PDB entry 8AWL | X-ray diffraction, 1.62 A resolution | chains H and L

Chain H:
Protein: Heavy chain Fab268
Organism: Homo sapiens
Sequence (219 residues; each row starts with the number of its first residue; note: 8 numbers in that range are skipped by the numbering (no residue carries them; nothing is unmodelled there)):
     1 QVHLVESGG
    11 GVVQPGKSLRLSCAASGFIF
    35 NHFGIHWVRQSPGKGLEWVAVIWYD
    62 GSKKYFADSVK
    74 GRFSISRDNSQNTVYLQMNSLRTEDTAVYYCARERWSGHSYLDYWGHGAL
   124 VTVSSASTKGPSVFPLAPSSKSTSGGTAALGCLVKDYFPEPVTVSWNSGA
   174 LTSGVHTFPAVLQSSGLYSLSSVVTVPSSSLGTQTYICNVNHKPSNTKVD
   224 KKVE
Not modelled in the structure: 144-146
Cystine bridges: C23-C104, C155-C211

Chain L:
Protein: Light chain Fab268
Organism: Homo sapiens
Sequence (214 residues; numbered 1 to 231; 17 numbers in that range are skipped by the numbering (no residue carries them; nothing is unmodelled there); the number before each row is that of its first residue):
     1 SNVLTQPPS
    11 VSVAPGQTARISCGGNNLE
    36 SKYVHWYQQKPGQAPVLVVYED
    65 SGRPSGIP
    74 ERFSGSN
    83 SGGTATLTISRVEAGDEADYYCQEWDTSSDYPVFGGGTKVTVLGQPKAAP
   133 SVTLFPPSSEELQANKATLVCLISDFYPGAVTVAWKADSSPVKAGVETTT
   183 PSKQSNNKYAASSYLSLTPEQWKSHRSYSCQVTHEGSTVEKTVAPTECS
Not modelled in the structure: 126, 228-231
Cystine bridges: C23-C104, C153-C212

Interface between chain H and chain L:
Pairs across the interface (71):
  H40(H) with W107(L)
  Q44(H) with Q44(L), hydrogen bond; Y103(L)
  G49(H) with Y103(L)
  L50(H) with Q44(L); P50(L), hydrophobic; Y103(L)
  W52(H) with Y113(L), hydrophobic; P114(L)
  Y66(H) with D112(L), hydrogen bond
  Y103(H) with Q44(L), hydrogen bond; Q48(L); A49(L), hydrophobic; P50(L)
  E107(H) with W107(L)
  W109(H) with E56(L)
  G111(H) with W107(L)
  H112(H) with W107(L); D108(L); T109(L), hydrogen bond (side chain-backbone); S111(L), hydrogen bond (side chain-backbone)
  S113(H) with H40(L); Q105(L), hydrogen bond (backbone-side chain); W107(L)
  Y114(H) with H40(L); Y42(L); L52(L), hydrophobic; Y55(L); E56(L); Q105(L)
  L115(H) with Y42(L), hydrogen bond (backbone-side chain); L52(L)
  W118(H) with Y42(L); P50(L)
  G119(H) with A49(L)
  V136(H) with E142(L)
  F137(H) with S140(L); E142(L); E143(L)
  P138(H) with S140(L); E142(L)
  L139(H) with F137(L), hydrophobic
  A140(H) with F137(L)
  A152(H) with F137(L)
  L156(H) with T150(L); Y196(L), hydrophobic
  K158(H) with E143(L); T150(L), hydrogen bond; S198(L)
  H179(H) with Q186(L); A192(L)
  F181(H) with L154(L), hydrophobic; I155(L); A192(L), hydrophobic; A193(L)
  P182(H) with T181(L); S184(L); S194(L)
  A183(H) with T181(L)
  V184(H) with E179(L); T181(L); Y196(L), hydrophobic
  L185(H) with E179(L)
  Q186(H) with E179(L)
  S187(H) with E179(L), hydrogen bond (backbone-side chain)
  L193(H) with Y196(L)
  S194(H) with V152(L); L154(L); Y196(L), hydrogen bond
  V196(H) with L154(L), hydrophobic
  K224(H) with E142(L), salt bridge
Also at the interface, not in a pair above, chain H (46 interface residues in all): K48, W57, F67, D69, K72, D116, H120, L153, G154, S192
Also at the interface, not in a pair above, chain L (39 interface residues in all): F116, T135, S156, T180

Overview:
46 residues of chain H face 39 of chain L across their interface; the contacts include 10 hydrogen bonds and 1
salt bridge. Polar pairs include K224(H)-E142(L), Q44(H)-Q44(L) and Y66(H)-D112(L).
Here chain H is Heavy chain Fab268 and chain L is Light chain Fab268, both from Homo sapiens. Entry 8AWL (Fab
RVFV-268) was determined by X-ray diffraction (same publication as 8AWM).
